PDB entry 4KU7 | X-ray diffraction, 1.65 A resolution | chain A

== Chain A ==
Name: cGMP-dependent protein kinase 1
From: Homo sapiens
Notes: fragment: Carboxyl Cyclic Nucleotide Binding Domain
Reference sequence: Q13976 (KGP1_HUMAN); residues 219-369 here correspond to UniProt positions 204-354 (UniProt number = residue number - 15)
Chain sequence (153 residues; each row starts with the number of its first residue):
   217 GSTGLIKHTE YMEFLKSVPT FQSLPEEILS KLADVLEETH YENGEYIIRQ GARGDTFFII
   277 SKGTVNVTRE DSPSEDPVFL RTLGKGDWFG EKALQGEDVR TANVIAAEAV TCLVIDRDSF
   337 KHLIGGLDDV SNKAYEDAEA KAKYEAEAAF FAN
Disordered / not traced: 217-222, 287-291, 352-369
Sequence notes: expression tag (217-218)
Residues lining bound ligands: cyclic guanosine monophosphate (PCG): I264, V283, R285, L296, R297, L299, F305, G306, E307, K308, A309, V315, R316, T317, A318, V320, Y351
Curated features (UniProtKB/Swiss-Prot):
  - binding site (3',5'-cyclic GMP): R297, G306 to A309, R316, T317, Y351
  - binding site (3',5'-cyclic AMP): G306 to A309, R316, T317, Y351
From the paper describing this entry:
  - binding site for cyclic guanosine monophosphate: L296, R297, T317, Y351
  - specificity-determining residues: L296, R297
  - mutagenesis - L296A, R297A, T317A, Y351A: decreased binding to cyclic guanosine monophosphate
  - mutagenesis - R297A: increased binding to cAMP
  - mutagenesis - T317A: unchanged catalytic activity on cGMP
  - mutagenesis - L296A, R297A, Y351A: decreased catalytic activity on cGMP
  - mutagenesis - Y351A: decreased binding to cAMP
  - contacts within the chain: L310-F336 (hydrophobic contact)
  - conformationally variable residues (order/disorder transition): E352 to N369
  - mutagenesis - Y351A: decreased catalytic activity on cAMP

== Overview ==
Ligands of chain A: cyclic guanosine monophosphate. From UniProt: 8 residues binding 3',5'-cyclic GMP and 7
residues binding 3',5'-cyclic AMP. The paper reports a binding site for cyclic guanosine monophosphate at
L296, R297 and T317 among others; L296A, R297A and T317A, among others, reduce binding to cyclic guanosine
monophosphate.
Chain A is cGMP-dependent protein kinase 1 (Homo sapiens); the structure, Structures of PKGI Reveal a
cGMP-Selective Activation Mechanism, was determined by X-ray diffraction (same publication as 4KU8).
